PDB entry 1T7O | X-ray diffraction, 2.30 A resolution | chain A

[Chain A]
Molecule: Carnitine acetyltransferase
Organism: Mus musculus
Notes: EC 2.3.1.7
UniProtKB: P47934 (CACP_MOUSE); numbering as in UniProt (aligned over 30-626)
Chain sequence (618 residues; numbered 9 to 626; the number before each row is that of its first residue):
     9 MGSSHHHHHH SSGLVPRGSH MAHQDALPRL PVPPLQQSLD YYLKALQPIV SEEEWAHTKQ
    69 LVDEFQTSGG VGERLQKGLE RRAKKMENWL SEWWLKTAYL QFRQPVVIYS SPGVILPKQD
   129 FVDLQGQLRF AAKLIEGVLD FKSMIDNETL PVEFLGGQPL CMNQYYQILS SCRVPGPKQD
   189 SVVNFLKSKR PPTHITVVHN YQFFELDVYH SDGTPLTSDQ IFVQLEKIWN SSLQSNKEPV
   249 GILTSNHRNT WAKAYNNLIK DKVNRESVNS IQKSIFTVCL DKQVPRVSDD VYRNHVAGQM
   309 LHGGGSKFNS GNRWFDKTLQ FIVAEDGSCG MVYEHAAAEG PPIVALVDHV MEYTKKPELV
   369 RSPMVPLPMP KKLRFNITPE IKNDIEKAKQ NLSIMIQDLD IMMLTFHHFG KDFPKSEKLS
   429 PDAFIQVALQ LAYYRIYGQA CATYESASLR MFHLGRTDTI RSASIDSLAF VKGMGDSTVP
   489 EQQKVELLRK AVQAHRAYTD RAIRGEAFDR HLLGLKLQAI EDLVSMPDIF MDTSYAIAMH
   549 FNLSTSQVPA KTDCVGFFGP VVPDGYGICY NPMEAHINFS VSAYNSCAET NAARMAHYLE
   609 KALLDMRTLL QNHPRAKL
Disordered / not traced: 9-26, 626
Differences from the reference sequence: expression tag (9-29); engineered mutation Gly564 (Met in P47934)
Residues lining bound ligands: carnitine (152): Trp102, Tyr107, His343, Glu347, Tyr452, Ser454, Thr465, Ser552, Thr553, Ser554, Phe566, Val569
Curated features (UniProtKB/Swiss-Prot):
  - motif: Ala624 to Leu626 (Microbody targeting signal)
  - active site: His343 (Proton acceptor)
  - binding site (CoA): Lys419, Lys423 to Asp430, Ser456, Arg504, Gln555
  - binding site ((R)-carnitine): Tyr452, Ser454, Thr465
  - modified residue: Lys93 (N6-succinyllysine), Lys261 (N6-acetyllysine), Lys268 (N6-acetyllysine)
  - mutagenesis: Phe565 (F565A: Increases activity towards short-chain fatty acids)
From the paper describing this entry:
  - binding site for carnitine: Glu347, Ser454
  - conformationally variable residues (side-chain flip): Glu347, Ser454
  - mutagenesis - M564G: increased catalytic activity on medium-chain substrates

[Overview]
Chain A binds carnitine. From UniProt: active-site residue His343, 12 CoA-binding residues, 3
(R)-carnitine-binding residues and one mutagenesis site. From the paper: a binding site for carnitine at
Glu347 and Ser454; M564G increases catalytic activity on medium-chain substrates.
Chain A is Carnitine acetyltransferase (Mus musculus); the structure, Crystal structure of the M564G mutant of
murine carnitine acetyltransferase in complex with carnitine, was determined by X-ray diffraction together
with 1T7N and 1T7Q from the same study.
